5DDH - chains A and C of the 3 polymer chains in the assembly; structure by X-ray diffraction, 1.50 A resolution.

== Chain A ==
Protein: HLA class I histocompatibility antigen, A-2 alpha chain
Organism: Homo sapiens
UniProtKB: P01892 (1A02_HUMAN); residues 1-274 here correspond to UniProt positions 25-298 (UniProt number = residue number + 24)
Chain sequence (274 residues; numbered 1 to 274; the number before each row is that of its first residue):
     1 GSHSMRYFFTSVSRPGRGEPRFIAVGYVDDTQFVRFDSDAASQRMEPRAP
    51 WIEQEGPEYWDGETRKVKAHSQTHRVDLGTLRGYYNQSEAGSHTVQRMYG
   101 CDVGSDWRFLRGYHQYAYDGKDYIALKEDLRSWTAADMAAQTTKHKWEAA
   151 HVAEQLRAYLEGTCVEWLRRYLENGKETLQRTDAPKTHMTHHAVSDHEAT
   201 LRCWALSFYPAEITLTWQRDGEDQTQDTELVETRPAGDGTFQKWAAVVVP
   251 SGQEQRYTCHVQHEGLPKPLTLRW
Disulfides: C101-C164, C203-C259
Reported in the primary citation:
  - conformationally variable residues (side-chain flip): T80, Y84

== Chain C ==
Protein: 12-mer peptide F12K
Organism: Toxoplasma gondii
Chain sequence (12 residues; numbered 1 to 12; the number before each row is that of its first residue):
     1 FVLELEPEWTVK

== How chain A and chain C interact ==
Contacting residue pairs (45):
  M5(A) with F1(C)
  Y7(A) with F1(C), hydrogen bond (side chain-backbone); V2(C), hydrophobic
  M45(A) with V2(C), hydrophobic
  E63(A) with F1(C); V2(C), hydrogen bond (side chain-backbone)
  R65(A) with E4(C), salt bridge
  K66(A) with F1(C); V2(C), hydrogen bond (side chain-backbone); L3(C); E4(C)
  H70(A) with V2(C); L3(C); L5(C)
  T73(A) with L5(C); W9(C); T10(C)
  V76(A) with T10(C)
  D77(A) with T10(C); V11(C), hydrogen bond (side chain-backbone)
  T80(A) with V11(C); K12(C)
  L81(A) with V11(C), hydrophobic
  R97(A) with L5(C)
  Y99(A) with V2(C); L3(C), hydrogen bond (side chain-backbone)
  Y116(A) with V11(C)
  Y123(A) with V11(C), hydrophobic
  T143(A) with V11(C), hydrogen bond (side chain-backbone)
  K146(A) with E8(C), hydrogen bond (side chain-backbone); T10(C), hydrogen bond (side chain-backbone); K12(C), hydrogen bond (side chain-backbone)
  W147(A) with W9(C); T10(C), hydrogen bond (side chain-backbone)
  V152(A) with W9(C)
  Q155(A) with E6(C); W9(C)
  L156(A) with L3(C), hydrophobic; W9(C), hydrophobic
  Y159(A) with F1(C), hydrogen bond (side chain-backbone); V2(C); L3(C), hydrophobic
  T163(A) with F1(C)
  W167(A) with F1(C)
  Y171(A) with F1(C), hydrogen bond (side chain-backbone)
Other interface residues (no listed pair), chain A (28 interface residues in all): F33, Y59

== Summary ==
28 residues of chain A face 11 of chain C across their interface, with 12 hydrogen bonds and 1 salt bridge.
Among the polar pairs are R65(A)-E4(C), Y7(A)-F1(C) and E63(A)-V2(C). The paper reports conformational
variability at T80(A) and Y84(A).
Chain A is HLA class I histocompatibility antigen, A-2 alpha chain (Homo sapiens) and chain C is a 12-mer
peptide F12K (Toxoplasma gondii); the structure, Structure of HLA-A2:01 with the 12-mer peptide F12K, was
determined by X-ray diffraction (same publication as 5D9S).
